PDB entry 2WJ6 | X-ray diffraction, 2.00 A resolution | chain A

== Chain A ==
Name: 1H-3-hydroxy-4-oxoquinaldine 2,4-dioxygenase
Organism: Arthrobacter nitroguajacolicus
Notes: EC 1.13.11.48
UniProt: A4V8M9 (A4V8M9_9MICC); residue numbers follow UniProt; this construct covers 1-276
Chain sequence (276 residues; row label = number of the first residue in the row):
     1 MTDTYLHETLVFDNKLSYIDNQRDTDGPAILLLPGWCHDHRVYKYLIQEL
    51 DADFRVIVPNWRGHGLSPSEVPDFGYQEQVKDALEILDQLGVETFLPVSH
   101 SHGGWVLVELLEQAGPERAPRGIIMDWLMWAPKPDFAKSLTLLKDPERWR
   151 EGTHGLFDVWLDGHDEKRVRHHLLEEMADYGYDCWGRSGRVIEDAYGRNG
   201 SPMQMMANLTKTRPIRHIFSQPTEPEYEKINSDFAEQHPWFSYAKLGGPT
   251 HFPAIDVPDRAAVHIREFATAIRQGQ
Unresolved in the structure: 1, 276
Sequence notes: engineered mutation Ser-69 (Cys in A4V8M9)
Disulfide bonds: Cys-37/Cys-184
Ion coordination: K+ site 1: Asp-165 (together with s,r meso-tartaric acid); K+ site 2: Ala-235, His-238, Phe-241 (together with glycerol)
Residues lining bound ligands:
  - s,r meso-tartaric acid (SRT): Lys-167, Arg-170, His-171
  - 2-(acetylamino)benzoic acid (ZZ8): Gly-35, Trp-36, His-38, His-100, Ser-101, His-102, Leu-143, Leu-156, Trp-160, Trp-185, Ser-188, Ile-192, His-251, Phe-252
From the paper describing this entry:
  - binding site for 2-(acetylamino)benzoic acid: His-251
  - mutagenesis - H102L (103-fold): decreased catalytic activity on the organic substrate

== In short ==
Bound to chain A: 2-(acetylamino)benzoic acid and s,r meso-tartaric acid. The K+ site 2 is built by Ala-235,
His-238 and Phe-241. The paper reports a binding site for 2-(acetylamino)benzoic acid at His-251; H102L
reduces catalytic activity on the organic substrate.
Chain A is 1H-3-hydroxy-4-oxoquinaldine 2,4-dioxygenase (Arthrobacter nitroguajacolicus); the structure,
Crystal structure of the cofactor-devoid 1-H-3-hydroxy-4- oxoquinaldine 2,4-dioxygenase (hod) from
arthrobacter nitroguajacolicus RU61A complexed with its ..., was determined by X-ray diffraction together with
3IBT, 2WJ3, 2WJ4 and 2WM2 from the same study.
